2B29 - chain A; structure by X-ray diffraction, 1.60 A resolution.

# Chain A
Protein: Replication protein A 70 kDa DNA-binding subunit
Source organism: Homo sapiens
Notes: fragment: N-terminal domain (Residues 1-120)
UniProt: P27694 (RFA1_HUMAN); residue numbers follow UniProt; this construct covers 1-120
Chain sequence (123 residues; numbered -2 to 120; the number before each row is that of its first residue; numbers below 1 keep their minus sign (Gly-2 is residue -2)):
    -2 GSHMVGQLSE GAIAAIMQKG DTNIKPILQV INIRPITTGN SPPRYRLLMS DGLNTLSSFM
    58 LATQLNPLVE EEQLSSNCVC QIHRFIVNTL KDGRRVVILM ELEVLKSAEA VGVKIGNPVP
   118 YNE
Disordered / not traced: -2 to 2
Construct notes: cloning artifact (-2 to 0)
Swiss-Prot annotation at these positions:
  - modified residue: Met1 (N-acetylmethionine)
  - cross-link (Glycyl lysine isopeptide (Lys-Gly)): Lys22 (interchain with G-Cter in ubiquitin), Lys88 (interchain with G-Cter in ubiquitin)
  - mutagenesis: Arg41 (R41E: Loss of HELB-binding; when associated with E-43), Arg43 (R43E: Loss of HELB-binding; when associated with E-41)

# Overview
From UniProt: 2 mutagenesis sites.
Chain A is Replication protein A 70 kDa DNA-binding subunit (Homo sapiens); the structure, N-terminal domain
of the RPA70 subunit of human replication protein A, was determined by X-ray diffraction.
